PDB entry 8BEH | electron microscopy, 2.29 A resolution | chains l and o of the 13 polymer chains in the assembly

Chain l:
Protein: NADH dehydrogenase [ubiquinone] 1 beta subcomplex subunit 8, mitochondrial
Organism: Arabidopsis thaliana
UniProt: Q9FGK0 (NDUB8_ARATH); residue numbers follow UniProt; this construct covers 1-125
Sequence (125 residues; each row starts with the number of its first residue):
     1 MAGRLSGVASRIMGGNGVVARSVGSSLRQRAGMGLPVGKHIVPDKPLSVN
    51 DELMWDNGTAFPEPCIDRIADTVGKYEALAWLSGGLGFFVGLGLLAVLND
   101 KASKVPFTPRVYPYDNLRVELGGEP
Unresolved in the structure: 1-36, 55-69
Ligand contacts: 1,2-diacyl-glycerol-3-sn-phosphate (3PH): Tyr-76, Glu-77, Leu-79, Ala-80, Trp-81, Ser-83, Gly-84, Gly-85, Phe-88

Chain o:
Protein: NADH dehydrogenase [ubiquinone] 1 beta subcomplex subunit 7
Organism: Arabidopsis thaliana
UniProt: Q9SKC9 (NDUB7_ARATH); residue numbers follow UniProt; this construct covers 1-103
Sequence (103 residues; each row starts with the number of its first residue):
     1 MEVPGSSKKMIATQEEMSAAKIALGSRDMCAHLLIPLNKCRQAEFYLPWK
    51 CEDERHVYEKCEYELVMERMLAMKKIREEEALAKQNKLQGNAAVPLIPKT
   101 ANA
Unresolved in the structure: 1-7, 88-103
UniProt features mapped onto this chain:
  - motif: Cys-30 to Cys-40 (Cx9C motif 1), Cys-51 to Cys-61 (Cx9C motif 2)
Disulfides: Cys-30/Cys-61, Cys-40/Cys-51

How chain l and chain o interact:
Contacting residue pairs - 30 pairs, chain l then chain o:
  Ser-103(l) / Arg-77(o)  hydrogen bond (backbone-side chain)
  Lys-104(l) / Arg-77(o)
  Val-105(l) / Met-73(o)
  Val-105(l) / Arg-77(o)  hydrogen bond (backbone-side chain)
  Pro-106(l) / Met-70(o)
  Pro-106(l) / Met-73(o)
  Phe-107(l) / Arg-69(o)
  Phe-107(l) / Met-73(o)
  Thr-108(l) / Arg-69(o)  hydrogen bond (backbone-side chain)
  Thr-108(l) / Ala-72(o)
  Thr-108(l) / Met-73(o)
  Thr-108(l) / Ile-76(o)
  Pro-109(l) / Arg-69(o)
  Arg-110(l) / Gly-25(o)
  Arg-110(l) / Arg-69(o)
  Tyr-112(l) / Gly-25(o)  hydrogen bond (side chain-backbone)
  Tyr-112(l) / Arg-27(o)
  Pro-113(l) / Met-10(o)  hydrophobic
  Pro-113(l) / Arg-27(o)
  Pro-113(l) / Met-29(o)  hydrophobic
  Tyr-114(l) / Met-10(o)
  Tyr-114(l) / Ala-12(o)  hydrogen bond (side chain-backbone)
  Tyr-114(l) / Thr-13(o)
  Tyr-114(l) / Gln-14(o)
  Tyr-114(l) / Met-17(o)  hydrophobic
  Leu-117(l) / Leu-24(o)
  Glu-120(l) / Gln-14(o)  hydrogen bond
  Glu-120(l) / Leu-24(o)
  Glu-120(l) / Arg-27(o)
  Leu-121(l) / Leu-24(o)  hydrophobic
Also at the interface, not in a pair above, chain o (16 interface residues in all): Asp-28

Summary:
14 residues of chain l and 16 residues of chain o are in contact, with 6 hydrogen bonds. Polar pairs include
Ser-103(l)/Arg-77(o), Val-105(l)/Arg-77(o) and Thr-108(l)/Arg-69(o). Bound to chain l:
1,2-diacyl-glycerol-3-sn-phosphate.
Here chain l is NADH dehydrogenase [ubiquinone] 1 beta subcomplex subunit 8, mitochondrial and chain o is NADH
dehydrogenase [ubiquinone] 1 beta subcomplex subunit 7, both from Arabidopsis thaliana. Entry 8BEH (Cryo-EM
structure of the Arabidopsis thaliana I+III2 supercomplex (CI membrane tip)) was determined by electron
microscopy together with 8BED, 8BEE, 8BEF, 8BEL, 8BEP, 8BPX, 8BQ5 and 8BQ6 from the same study.
